Entry 4R8P (X-ray diffraction, 3.28 A resolution); this record covers chains A and I of the 14 polymer chains in the assembly.

== Chain A ==
Molecule: Histone H3.2
From: Xenopus laevis
UniProt: P84233 (H32_XENLA); residues 1-135 here correspond to UniProt positions 2-136 (UniProt number = residue number + 1)
Amino-acid sequence (135 residues; each row starts with the number of its first residue):
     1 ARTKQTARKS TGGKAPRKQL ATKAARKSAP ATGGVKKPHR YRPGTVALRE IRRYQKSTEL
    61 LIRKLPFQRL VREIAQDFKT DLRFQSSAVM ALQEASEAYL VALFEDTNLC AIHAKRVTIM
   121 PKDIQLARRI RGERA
Disordered / not traced: 1-36, 135
Differences from the reference sequence: conflict Ala102 (Gly103 in P84233)
Swiss-Prot annotation at these positions:
  - modified residue: Arg2 (Asymmetric dimethylarginine), Thr3 (Phosphothreonine), Lys4 (Allysine), Gln5 (5-glutamyl dopamine), Thr6 (Phosphothreonine), Arg8 (Citrulline), Lys9 (N6,N6,N6-trimethyllysine), Ser10 (ADP-ribosylserine), Thr11 (Phosphothreonine), Lys14 (N6-(2-hydroxyisobutyryl)lysine), Arg17 (Asymmetric dimethylarginine), Lys18 (N6-(2-hydroxyisobutyryl)lysine), Lys23 (N6-(2-hydroxyisobutyryl)lysine), Arg26 (Citrulline), Lys27 (N6,N6,N6-trimethyllysine), Ser28 (ADP-ribosylserine), Lys36 (N6,N6,N6-trimethyllysine), Lys37 (N6-methyllysine), Tyr41 (Phosphotyrosine), Lys56 (N6,N6,N6-trimethyllysine) and 8 more in UniProt
  - lipidation: Cys110 (S-palmitoyl cysteine)

== Chain I ==
Molecule: 147-nt DNA strand
From: Synthetic DNA
Notes: fragment: Widom 601 147-mer (+ strand)
Sequence (147 nucleotides; row label = number of the first residue in the row; numbers below 1 keep their minus sign (DA-73 is residue -73)):
   -73 ATCGAGAATC CCGGTGCCGA GGCCGCTCAA TTGGTCGTAG ACAGCTCTAG CACCGCTTAA
   -13 ACGCACGTAC GCGCTGTCCC CCGCGTTTTA ACCGCCAAGG GGATTACTCC CTAGTCTCCA
    47 GGCACGTGTC AGATATATAC ATCCGAT
Disordered / not traced: -73 to -72, 73

== Chain A / chain I interface ==
Residue-residue contacts (24; chain A residue first):
  Tyr41(A) - DC69(I)  phosphate contact
  Tyr41(A) - DC70(I)  phosphate contact
  Arg42(A) - DC70(I)  hydrogen bond to the phosphate
  Pro43(A) - DA-5(I)  sugar contact
  Thr45(A) - DC69(I)  phosphate contact
  Thr45(A) - DC70(I)  hydrogen bond to the phosphate
  Arg63(A) - DA-14(I)  hydrogen bond to the phosphate
  Arg63(A) - DA-13(I)  salt bridge to the phosphate
  Arg72(A) - DC-23(I)  salt bridge to the phosphate
  Arg72(A) - DA-22(I)  salt bridge to the phosphate
  Leu82(A) - DC-23(I)  phosphate contact
  Arg83(A) - DG-24(I)  phosphate contact
  Arg83(A) - DC-23(I)  phosphate contact
  Phe84(A) - DG-24(I)  sugar contact
  Phe84(A) - DC-23(I)  hydrogen bond to the phosphate
  Gln85(A) - DG-24(I)  phosphate contact
  Ser86(A) - DG-24(I)  phosphate contact
  Arg116(A) - DG-3(I)  phosphate contact
  Arg116(A) - DC-2(I)  phosphate contact
  Val117(A) - DC-4(I)  sugar contact
  Val117(A) - DG-3(I)  hydrogen bond to the phosphate
  Thr118(A) - DC-4(I)  phosphate contact
  Thr118(A) - DG-3(I)  hydrogen bond to the phosphate
  Met120(A) - DC-2(I)  phosphate contact
Also at the interface, not in a pair above, chain A (17 interface residues in all): Arg40, Lys115
Also at the interface, not in a pair above, chain I (14 interface residues in all): DC-8, DT-6, DG71

== Overview ==
17 residues of chain A face 14 of chain I across their interface, with 6 hydrogen bonds and 3 salt bridges.
Among the polar pairs are Arg42(A)-DC70(I), Thr45(A)-DC70(I) and Arg63(A)-DA-14(I).
Here chain A is Histone H3.2 (Xenopus laevis) and chain I is a 147-nt DNA strand (Synthetic DNA). Entry 4R8P
(Crystal structure of the Ring1B/Bmi1/UbcH5c PRC1 ubiquitylation module bound to the nucleosome core particle)
was determined by X-ray diffraction.
